PDB entry 6POL | X-ray diffraction, 1.80 A resolution | chains A and B

# Chain A
Name: Roundabout homolog 3
From: Homo sapiens
UniProtKB: Q96MS0 (ROBO3_HUMAN); residue numbers follow UniProt; this construct covers 549-652
Amino-acid sequence (114 residues; each row starts with the number of its first residue):
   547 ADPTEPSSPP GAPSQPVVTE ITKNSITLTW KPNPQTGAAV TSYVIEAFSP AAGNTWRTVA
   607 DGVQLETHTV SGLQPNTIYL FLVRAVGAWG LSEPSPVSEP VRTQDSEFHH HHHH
Unresolved in the structure: 547-551, 654-660
Sequence notes: expression tag (547-548, 653-660)

# Chain B
Name: Protein kinase C-binding protein NELL1
From: Homo sapiens
UniProtKB: Q92832 (NELL1_HUMAN); residue numbers follow UniProt; this construct covers 390-517
Amino-acid sequence (139 residues; row label = number of the first residue in the row):
   387 ADPRGHNFCA EGPKCGENSE CKNWNTKATC ECKSGYISVQ GDSAYCEDID ECAAKMHYCH
   447 ANTVCVNLPG LYRCDCVPGY IRVDDFSCTE HDECGSGQHN CDENAICTNT VQGHSCTCKP
   507 GYVGNGTICR AEFHHHHHH
Unresolved in the structure: 387-389, 519-525
Cystine bridges: Cys-395/Cys-407, Cys-401/Cys-416, Cys-418/Cys-432, Cys-438/Cys-451, Cys-445/Cys-460, Cys-462/Cys-474, Cys-480/Cys-493, Cys-487/Cys-502, Cys-504/Cys-515
Glycans and other covalent adducts: N-acetylglucosamine (NAG) linked to Asn-511
Sequence notes: expression tag (387-389, 518-525)
Metal / ion sites: Ca2+: Asp-434, Ile-435, Glu-437, Asn-453, Leu-454, Leu-457

# Chain A / chain B interface
Pairs across the interface (35):
  Ser-553(A) / Lys-441(B)
  Pro-555(A) / His-443(B)
  Glu-592(A) / Asp-470(B)
  Glu-592(A) / Phe-472(B)
  Phe-594(A) / Thr-494(B)
  Pro-596(A) / Ile-492(B)  hydrophobic
  Asn-600(A) / Asp-478(B)
  Asn-600(A) / Asn-495(B)
  Thr-601(A) / Arg-468(B)
  Thr-601(A) / Val-469(B)
  Trp-602(A) / Val-469(B)  hydrogen bond (backbone-backbone)
  Trp-602(A) / Asp-470(B)
  Trp-602(A) / Thr-494(B)
  Thr-604(A) / Asp-471(B)  hydrogen bond
  Thr-604(A) / Phe-472(B)
  Ile-624(A) / Ile-492(B)  hydrophobic
  Ile-624(A) / Pro-506(B)
  Arg-630(A) / His-446(B)
  Arg-630(A) / Asp-470(B)  salt bridge
  Arg-630(A) / Phe-472(B)
  Gly-633(A) / Tyr-444(B)
  Ala-634(A) / Met-442(B)
  Trp-635(A) / Lys-441(B)
  Trp-635(A) / Met-442(B)
  Trp-635(A) / His-443(B)  hydrogen bond (backbone-backbone)
  Gly-636(A) / His-443(B)
  Gly-636(A) / Tyr-444(B)
  Leu-637(A) / His-443(B)  hydrogen bond (backbone-backbone)
  Leu-637(A) / Tyr-444(B)
  Leu-637(A) / His-446(B)  hydrogen bond (backbone-side chain)
  Leu-637(A) / Phe-472(B)  hydrophobic
  Ser-638(A) / His-446(B)
  Pro-646(A) / Thr-503(B)
  Pro-646(A) / Cys-504(B)
  Pro-646(A) / Pro-506(B)
Interface residues without a listed pair, chain A (23 interface residues in all): Val-590, Leu-626, Glu-639, Val-647, Arg-648
Interface residues without a listed pair, chain B (22 interface residues in all): Ala-440, Tyr-458, Ser-473, Cys-493, Lys-505

# Summary
The interface between chain A and chain B involves 23 residues on one side and 22 on the other; the contacts
include 5 hydrogen bonds and 1 salt bridge. Polar pairs include Arg-630(A)/Asp-470(B), Thr-604(A)/Asp-471(B)
and Leu-637(A)/His-446(B). N-acetylglucosamine is covalently linked to Asn-511(B).
Chain A is Roundabout homolog 3 and chain B is Protein kinase C-binding protein NELL1, both from Homo sapiens;
the structure, Crystal structure of the human NELL1 EGF1-3-Robo3 FN1 complex, was determined by X-ray
diffraction (same publication as 6POK).
